Entry 9IY0 (X-ray diffraction, 1.97 A resolution); this record covers chains L and H.

Chain L:
Name: Light chain of 8H3 Fab
Source organism: Mus sp
Notes: antibody fragment or engineered binder
Chain sequence (219 residues; row label = number of the first residue in the row):
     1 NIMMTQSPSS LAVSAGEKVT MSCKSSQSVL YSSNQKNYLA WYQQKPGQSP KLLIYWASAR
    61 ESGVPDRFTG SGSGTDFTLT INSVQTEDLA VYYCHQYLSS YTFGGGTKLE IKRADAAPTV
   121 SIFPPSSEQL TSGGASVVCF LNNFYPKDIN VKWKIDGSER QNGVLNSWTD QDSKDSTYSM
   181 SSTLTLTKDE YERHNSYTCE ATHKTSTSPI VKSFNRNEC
Disordered / not traced: 218-219
Cystine bridges: Cys23-Cys94, Cys139-Cys199

Chain H:
Name: Heavy chain of 8H3 Fab
Source organism: Mus sp
Notes: antibody fragment or engineered binder
Chain sequence (221 residues; each row starts with the number of its first residue):
     1 QVQLKESGPG LVAPSQSLSI TCTVSGFSLI GYGVNWVRQP PEKGLEWLGM IWGDGSTDYN
    61 SALKSRLSIT KDNSKSQVFL KMNSLQTDDT ARYYCAMGVR PDPFDYWGQG TLVTVSAAKT
   121 TPPSVYPLAP GSAAQTNSTV TLGCLVKGYF PEPVTVTWNS GSLSSGVHTF PAVLQSDLYT
   181 LSSSVTVPSS TWPSETVTCN VAHPASSTKV DKKIVPRDCT S
Disordered / not traced: 220-221
Cystine bridges: Cys22-Cys95, Cys144-Cys199

How chain L and chain H interact:
Pairs across the interface - 72 pairs, chain L then chain H:
  Ala40(L) - Pro103(H)  hydrophobic
  Tyr42(L) - Pro103(H)
  Tyr42(L) - Phe104(H)  hydrogen bond (side chain-backbone)
  Tyr42(L) - Trp107(H)
  Gln44(L) - Gln39(H)  hydrogen bond
  Gln44(L) - Tyr94(H)  hydrogen bond
  Ser49(L) - Tyr94(H)
  Ser49(L) - Trp107(H)
  Ser49(L) - Gly108(H)
  Pro50(L) - Tyr94(H)
  Pro50(L) - Trp107(H)
  Leu52(L) - Arg100(H)
  Leu52(L) - Pro103(H)  hydrophobic
  Leu52(L) - Asp105(H)
  Tyr55(L) - Arg100(H)
  Tyr55(L) - Pro103(H)
  Glu61(L) - Arg100(H)  salt bridge
  Tyr93(L) - Gln39(H)
  Tyr93(L) - Lys43(H)
  Tyr93(L) - Gly44(H)  hydrogen bond (side chain-backbone)
  Tyr93(L) - Leu45(H)  hydrophobic
  Tyr97(L) - Asp102(H)
  Tyr97(L) - Pro103(H)
  Ser100(L) - Trp47(H)
  Tyr101(L) - Asn35(H)
  Tyr101(L) - Trp47(H)
  Tyr101(L) - Met50(H)
  Tyr101(L) - Asp102(H)  hydrogen bond
  Tyr101(L) - Phe104(H)  hydrophobic
  Phe103(L) - Leu45(H)
  Ser121(L) - Thr141(H)
  Phe123(L) - Leu128(H)
  Phe123(L) - Ala129(H)
  Phe123(L) - Pro130(H)
  Phe123(L) - Thr141(H)
  Pro124(L) - Ala129(H)
  Pro124(L) - Arg217(H)
  Pro125(L) - Arg217(H)
  Ser126(L) - Tyr126(H)
  Ser126(L) - Pro127(H)
  Glu128(L) - Tyr126(H)
  Glu128(L) - Pro127(H)
  Glu128(L) - Lys212(H)  salt bridge
  Gln129(L) - Tyr126(H)
  Gln129(L) - Lys147(H)
  Ser132(L) - Tyr126(H)
  Ser136(L) - Leu145(H)
  Ser136(L) - Lys147(H)
  Val138(L) - Leu128(H)  hydrophobic
  Phe140(L) - Leu128(H)  hydrophobic
  Phe140(L) - Phe170(H)  hydrophobic
  Phe140(L) - Ser182(H)
  Phe140(L) - Ser183(H)
  Phe140(L) - Ser184(H)
  Asn142(L) - His168(H)
  Asn142(L) - Phe170(H)
  Asn142(L) - Ser184(H)  hydrogen bond
  Asn143(L) - His168(H)  hydrogen bond
  Leu165(L) - Gln175(H)
  Asn166(L) - Val173(H)
  Ser167(L) - Phe170(H)
  Ser167(L) - Pro171(H)  hydrogen bond (side chain-backbone)
  Trp168(L) - Pro171(H)
  Thr169(L) - Thr169(H)
  Thr169(L) - Phe170(H)
  Thr169(L) - Pro171(H)
  Ser179(L) - His168(H)  hydrogen bond
  Ser179(L) - Phe170(H)
  Met180(L) - Phe170(H)
  Ser181(L) - Phe170(H)
  Thr185(L) - Lys147(H)
  Asn217(L) - Cys219(H)
Also at the interface, not in a pair above, chain L (39 interface residues in all): Gln48, His95, Thr183
Also at the interface, not in a pair above, chain H (40 interface residues in all): Val37, Gly131, Leu142, Gly143, Thr186

In short:
39 residues of chain L face 40 of chain H across their interface; the contacts include 9 hydrogen bonds and 2
salt bridges. Polar pairs include Glu61(L)-Arg100(H), Glu128(L)-Lys212(H) and Tyr42(L)-Phe104(H).
Here chain L is Light chain of 8H3 Fab and chain H is Heavy chain of 8H3 Fab, both from Mus sp. Entry 9IY0
(anti-HEV mAb 8H3) was determined by X-ray diffraction, deposited together with 9IY2.
